Entry 9JJG (electron microscopy, 2.46 A resolution); this record covers chains B and C of the 3 polymer chains in the assembly.

== Chain B (and C) ==
Protein: Genome polyprotein
Source organism: Rabbit hemorrhagic disease virus 2
Notes: chain C of this document is another copy of the same molecule, construct and numbering; everything in this record applies to it too
UniProtKB: A0A3S8Q1D6 (A0A3S8Q1D6_RHDV); numbering as in UniProt (aligned over 1-579)
Amino-acid sequence (579 residues; row label = number of the first residue in the row):
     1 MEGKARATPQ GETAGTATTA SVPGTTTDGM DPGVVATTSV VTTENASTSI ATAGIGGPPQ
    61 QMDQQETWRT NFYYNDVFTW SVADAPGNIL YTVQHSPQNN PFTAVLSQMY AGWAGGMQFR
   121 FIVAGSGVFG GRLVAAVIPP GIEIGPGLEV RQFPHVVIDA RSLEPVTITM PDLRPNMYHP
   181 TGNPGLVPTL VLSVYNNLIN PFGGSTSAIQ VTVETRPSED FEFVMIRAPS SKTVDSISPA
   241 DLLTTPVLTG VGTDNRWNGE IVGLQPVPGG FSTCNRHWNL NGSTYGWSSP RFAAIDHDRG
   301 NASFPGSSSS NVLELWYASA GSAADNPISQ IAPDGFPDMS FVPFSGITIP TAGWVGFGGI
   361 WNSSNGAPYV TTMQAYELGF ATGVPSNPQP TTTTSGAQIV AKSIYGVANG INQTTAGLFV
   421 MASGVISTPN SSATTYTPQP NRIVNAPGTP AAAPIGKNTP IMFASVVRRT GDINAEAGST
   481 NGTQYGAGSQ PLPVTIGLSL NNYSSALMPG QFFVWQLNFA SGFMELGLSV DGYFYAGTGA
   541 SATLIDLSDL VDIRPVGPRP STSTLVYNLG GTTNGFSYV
Not modelled in the structure: 1-23, 234-237, 306-310, 570-579 (chain C: 1-23, 306-310, 570-579)
Sequence notes: conflict M62 (Val in A0A3S8Q1D6), I347 (Thr in A0A3S8Q1D6)

== Interface between chain B and chain C ==
Residue-residue contacts (35; chain B residue first):
  T42(B) - G57(C)
  T42(B) - P58(C)
  E44(B) - G54(C)
  E44(B) - G57(C)
  E44(B) - P58(C)
  N45(B) - G54(C)
  N45(B) - I55(C)  hydrogen bond (side chain-backbone)
  T48(B) - A51(C)
  T48(B) - G54(C)
  T48(B) - I55(C)
  S49(B) - I55(C)
  T52(B) - M177(C)
  P139(B) - M225(C)  hydrophobic
  G141(B) - T233(C)
  G141(B) - V234(C)  hydrogen bond (backbone-backbone)
  I142(B) - R227(C)
  I142(B) - K232(C)
  E143(B) - K232(C)  hydrogen bond (backbone-backbone)
  E143(B) - V234(C)
  Q152(B) - A228(C)
  Q152(B) - S230(C)
  F153(B) - R227(C)
  F153(B) - A228(C)
  D172(B) - I55(C)
  L173(B) - I55(C)
  L173(B) - M225(C)  hydrophobic
  R174(B) - I55(C)
  R174(B) - Y178(C)
  P175(B) - N176(C)
  P175(B) - M177(C)  hydrogen bond (backbone-backbone)
  P175(B) - Y178(C)  hydrophobic
  N176(B) - N176(C)
  N176(B) - M177(C)
  P447(B) - Q330(C)
  G448(B) - Q330(C)  hydrogen bond (backbone-side chain)
Also at the interface, not in a pair above, chain B (23 interface residues in all): P140, L148, E149, T449
Also at the interface, not in a pair above, chain C (21 interface residues in all): T52, A111, I226, S231, G321

== Overview ==
23 residues of chain B and 21 residues of chain C are in contact; the contacts include 5 hydrogen bonds. Polar
contacts include N45(B)-I55(C), G448(B)-Q330(C) and G141(B)-V234(C).
Chain B and chain C are both Genome polyprotein (Rabbit hemorrhagic disease virus 2); the structure, Cryo-EM
structure of RHDV GI.2 virion, was determined by electron microscopy together with 9JJH, 9JJI and 9JJJ from
the same study.
